5KNB - chains A and D of the 8 polymer chains in the assembly; structure by X-ray diffraction, 3.25 A resolution.

[Chain A]
Name: V-type sodium ATPase catalytic subunit A
From: Enterococcus hirae ATCC 9790
Notes: EC 3.6.3.15
UniProtKB: Q08636 (NTPA_ENTHA); residue numbers follow UniProt; this construct covers 1-593
Sequence (600 residues; numbered -6 to 593; the number before each row is that of its first residue; numbers below 1 keep their minus sign (Gly-6 is residue -6)):
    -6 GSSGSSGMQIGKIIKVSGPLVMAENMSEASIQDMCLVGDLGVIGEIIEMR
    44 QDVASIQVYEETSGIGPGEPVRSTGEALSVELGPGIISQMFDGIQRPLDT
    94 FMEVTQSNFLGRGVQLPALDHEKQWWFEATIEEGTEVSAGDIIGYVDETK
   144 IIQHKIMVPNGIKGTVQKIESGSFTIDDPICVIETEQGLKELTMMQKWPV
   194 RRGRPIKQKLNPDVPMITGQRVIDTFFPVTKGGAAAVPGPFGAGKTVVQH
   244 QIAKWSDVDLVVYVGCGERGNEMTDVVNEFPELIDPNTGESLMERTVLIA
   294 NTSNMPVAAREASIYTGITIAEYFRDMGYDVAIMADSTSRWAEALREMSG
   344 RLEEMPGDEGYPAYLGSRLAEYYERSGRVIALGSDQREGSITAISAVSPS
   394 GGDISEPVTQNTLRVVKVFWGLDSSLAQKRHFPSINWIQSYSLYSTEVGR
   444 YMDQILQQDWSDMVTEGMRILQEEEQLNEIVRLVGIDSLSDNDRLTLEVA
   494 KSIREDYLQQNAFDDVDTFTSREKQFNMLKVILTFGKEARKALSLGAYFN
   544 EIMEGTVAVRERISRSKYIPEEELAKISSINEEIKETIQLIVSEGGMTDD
Disordered / not traced: -6 to 0, 588-593
Construct notes: expression tag (-6 to 0)
Curated features (UniProtKB/Swiss-Prot):
  - binding site (ATP): Gly232 to Thr239
Reported in the primary citation:
  - binding site for the ligand ADP: Lys238, Arg262
  - conformationally variable residues: Arg262

[Chain D]
Name: V-type sodium ATPase subunit B
From: Enterococcus hirae ATCC 9790
UniProtKB: Q08637 (NTPB_ENTHA); residue numbers follow UniProt; this construct covers 1-458
Sequence (465 residues; row label = number of the first residue in the row; numbers below 1 keep their minus sign (Gly-6 is residue -6)):
    -6 GSSGSSGMIKEYRTIKEVVGPLMAVEKVSGVKYEELIEVRMQNGEIRRGQ
    44 VLEVQEDKAMVQIFEGTSGINLKNSSVRFLGHPLQLGVSEDMIGRVFDGL
    94 GRPKDNGPEILPEKYLDINGEVINPIARDYPDEFIQTGISAIDHLNTLVR
   144 GQKLPVFSGSGLPHKELAAQIARQATVLDSSDDFAVVFAAIGITFEEAEF
   194 FMEDFRQTGAIDRSVMFMNLANDPAIERIATPRMALTAAEYLAYEKGMHV
   244 LVIMTDMTNYAEALREISAARREVPGRRGYPGYLYTNLATLFERAGRIRG
   294 LKGSVTQIPILTMPEDDKTHPIPDLTGYITEGQIILTRELYKSGIQPPID
   344 VLPSLSRLKDKGTGAGKTREDHAATMNQLFAAYAQGKQAKELAVVLGESA
   394 LSDIDKIYAKFAERFENEYVNQGFYTNRTITETLDLGWELLAMLPRTELK
   444 RIKDDLLDKYLPEGK
Disordered / not traced: -6 to 2, 456-458
Construct notes: expression tag (-6 to 0)
Reported in the primary citation:
  - binding site for the ligand ADP: Arg350
  - conformationally variable residues: Arg350

[Chain A / chain D interface]
Contacting residue pairs (84):
  Ile7(A) - Gln48(D)
  Ile7(A) - Glu49(D)  hydrogen bond (backbone-backbone)
  Lys8(A) - Glu46(D)  salt bridge
  Lys8(A) - Val47(D)
  Val9(A) - Tyr26(D)  hydrophobic
  Val9(A) - Glu46(D)
  Val9(A) - Val47(D)  hydrogen bond (backbone-backbone)
  Ser10(A) - Glu46(D)
  Gly11(A) - Tyr26(D)
  Glu54(A) - Glu27(D)
  Glu54(A) - Asn112(D)
  Thr55(A) - Tyr26(D)
  Ser56(A) - Tyr26(D)
  Ser56(A) - Glu27(D)  hydrogen bond
  Ser56(A) - Pro76(D)
  Gly57(A) - Lys25(D)
  Gly57(A) - Tyr26(D)  hydrogen bond (backbone-backbone)
  Ile58(A) - Lys25(D)
  Ile58(A) - Tyr26(D)  hydrogen bond (backbone-backbone)
  Gly59(A) - Val24(D)
  Gly59(A) - Lys25(D)
  Pro60(A) - Val24(D)
  Pro60(A) - Val47(D)  hydrophobic
  Pro60(A) - Gln48(D)
  Glu62(A) - Lys25(D)  salt bridge
  Leu91(A) - Asn117(D)  hydrogen bond (backbone-side chain)
  Leu91(A) - Pro118(D)  hydrophobic
  Leu91(A) - Ile119(D)
  Met95(A) - Ile119(D)  hydrophobic
  Met95(A) - Ala120(D)  hydrophobic
  Asn101(A) - Ile116(D)
  Asn101(A) - Asn117(D)  hydrogen bond (backbone-backbone)
  Asn101(A) - Ala120(D)
  Asn101(A) - Ile291(D)
  Asn101(A) - Leu294(D)
  Phe102(A) - Glu114(D)
  Phe102(A) - Val115(D)
  Phe102(A) - Ile116(D)  hydrophobic
  Phe102(A) - Asn117(D)
  Leu103(A) - Glu114(D)
  Leu103(A) - Val115(D)  hydrogen bond (backbone-backbone)
  Leu103(A) - Asn117(D)
  Gly104(A) - Glu114(D)
  Phe234(A) - Arg350(D)
  Gly260(A) - Tyr278(D)
  Arg262(A) - Glu286(D)
  Arg262(A) - Gly320(D)  hydrogen bond (side chain-backbone)
  Arg262(A) - Tyr321(D)
  Arg262(A) - Ile322(D)
  Arg262(A) - Thr323(D)  hydrogen bond (side chain-backbone)
  Arg262(A) - Arg350(D)
  Gly263(A) - Arg121(D)
  Gly263(A) - Tyr123(D)  hydrogen bond (backbone-side chain)
  Gly263(A) - Glu286(D)  hydrogen bond (backbone-side chain)
  Asn264(A) - Tyr123(D)
  Asn264(A) - Pro124(D)
  Asn264(A) - Gly144(D)
  Asn264(A) - Lys146(D)
  Asn264(A) - Glu324(D)
  Asn264(A) - Leu351(D)
  Glu265(A) - Tyr123(D)  hydrogen bond (backbone-side chain)
  Met266(A) - Tyr123(D)  hydrogen bond (backbone-side chain)
  Thr267(A) - Pro118(D)  hydrogen bond (side chain-backbone)
  Thr267(A) - Arg121(D)
  Thr267(A) - Tyr123(D)  hydrogen bond (backbone-side chain)
  Asp268(A) - Tyr123(D)  hydrogen bond (backbone-side chain)
  Val270(A) - Ile119(D)  hydrophobic
  Ser296(A) - Tyr278(D)
  Ser296(A) - Ala282(D)
  Ser296(A) - Glu286(D)  hydrogen bond
  Asn297(A) - Val115(D)
  Asn297(A) - Ala282(D)
  Asn297(A) - Glu286(D)
  Met298(A) - Val115(D)  hydrophobic
  Arg303(A) - Tyr278(D)
  Arg303(A) - Thr279(D)  hydrogen bond
  Arg333(A) - Tyr278(D)  hydrogen bond
  Arg333(A) - Tyr321(D)  hydrogen bond (side chain-backbone)
  Arg339(A) - Arg270(D)
  Glu340(A) - Gly275(D)
  Glu340(A) - Thr279(D)  hydrogen bond
  Glu352(A) - Arg270(D)  hydrogen bond (backbone-side chain)
  Gly353(A) - Arg270(D)
  Ser393(A) - Tyr321(D)
Other interface residues (no listed pair), chain A (49 interface residues in all): Glu17, Asp92, Phe94, Arg105, Asn271, Thr295, Glu336, Glu346, Ser391, Pro392
Other interface residues (no listed pair), chain D (47 interface residues in all): Leu45, Asp110, Tyr237, Val267, Tyr276, Thr283, Ala288, Arg292, Leu348, Lys354

[Overview]
Chain A and chain D form an interface of 49 and 47 residues respectively; the contacts include 23 hydrogen
bonds and 2 salt bridges. Among the polar pairs are Lys8(A)-Glu46(D), Glu62(A)-Lys25(D) and Ser56(A)-Glu27(D).
From the paper: a binding site for the ligand ADP at Lys238(A), Arg262(A) and Arg350(D); conformational
variability at Arg262(A) and Arg350(D).
Here chain A is V-type sodium ATPase catalytic subunit A and chain D is V-type sodium ATPase subunit B, both
from Enterococcus hirae ATCC 9790. Entry 5KNB (Crystal structure of the 2 ADP-bound V1 complex) was determined
by X-ray diffraction (same publication as 5KNC and 5KND).
